PDB entry 8WUW | electron microscopy, 2.60 A resolution | chains C and c of the 28 polymer chains in the assembly

[Chain C]
Name: Chaperonin GroEL
Organism: Hydrogenobacter thermophilus TK-6
Notes: EC 5.6.1.7
Reference sequence: D3DK86 (D3DK86_HYDTT); residue numbers follow UniProt; this construct covers 2-530
Sequence (529 residues; numbered 2 to 530; the number before each row is that of its first residue):
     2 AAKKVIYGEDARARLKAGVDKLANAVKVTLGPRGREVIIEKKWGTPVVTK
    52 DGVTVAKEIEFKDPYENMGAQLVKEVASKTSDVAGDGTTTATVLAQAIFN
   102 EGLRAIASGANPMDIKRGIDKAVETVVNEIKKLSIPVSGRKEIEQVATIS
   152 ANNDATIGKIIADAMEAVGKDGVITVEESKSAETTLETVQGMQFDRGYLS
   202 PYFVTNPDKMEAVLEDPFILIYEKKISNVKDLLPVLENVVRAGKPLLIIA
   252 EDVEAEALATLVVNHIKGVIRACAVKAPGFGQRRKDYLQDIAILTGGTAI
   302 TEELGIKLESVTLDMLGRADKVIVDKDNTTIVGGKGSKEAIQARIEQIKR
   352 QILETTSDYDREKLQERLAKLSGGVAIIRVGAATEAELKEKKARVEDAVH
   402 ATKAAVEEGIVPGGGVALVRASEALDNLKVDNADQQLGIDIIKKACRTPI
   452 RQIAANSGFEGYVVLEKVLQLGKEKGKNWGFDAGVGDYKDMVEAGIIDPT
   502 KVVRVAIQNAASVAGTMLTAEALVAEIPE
Disordered / not traced: 2, 530
Ion coordination: Mg2+: D87 (together with AMP-PNP)
Ligand contacts: AMP-PNP (ANP; phosphoaminophosphonic acid-adenylate ester): T30, L31, G32, P33, K51, D52, G53, D87, G88, T89, T90, T91, I150, N154, D398, G414, G415, G416, I454, F482, D483, A484, G485, M492, I497, D499

[Chain c]
Name: Co-chaperonin GroES
Organism: Hydrogenobacter thermophilus TK-6
Reference sequence: D3DK85 (D3DK85_HYDTT); numbering as in UniProt (aligned over 1-96)
Sequence (96 residues; row label = number of the first residue in the row):
     1 MARLRPLYDKIVVKRMEEQEQKTPSGIIIPDTAKEKPQIGEVIAVGDGKL
    51 LSNGQIVSPKVKKGDKVVFNKYAGTEVELDGEKYLIMSEDEVLAVI
Disordered / not traced: 1-2

[Interface between chain C and chain c]
Pairs across the interface (15; chain C residue first):
  V230(C) - A33(c)  hydrophobic
  L234(C) - T23(c)
  L234(C) - I27(c)  hydrophobic
  L234(C) - I29(c)  hydrophobic
  E238(C) - T23(c)
  E238(C) - S25(c)  hydrogen bond
  V241(C) - S25(c)
  V241(C) - I27(c)  hydrophobic
  E257(C) - T32(c)  hydrogen bond
  E257(C) - A33(c)
  T261(C) - I28(c)
  T261(C) - P30(c)
  N265(C) - I27(c)
  N265(C) - I28(c)  hydrogen bond (side chain-backbone)
  K268(C) - I28(c)
Other interface residues (no listed pair), chain C (13 interface residues in all): L237, A260, V264, V270, I271
Other interface residues (no listed pair), chain c (9 interface residues in all): G26

[Summary]
Chain C and chain c form an interface of 13 and 9 residues respectively, with 3 hydrogen bonds. Among the
polar pairs are E238(C)-S25(c), E257(C)-T32(c) and N265(C)-I28(c). Bound to chain C: AMP-PNP.
Chain C is Chaperonin GroEL and chain c is Co-chaperonin GroES, both from Hydrogenobacter thermophilus TK-6;
the structure, Cryo-EM structure of H. thermophilus GroEL-GroES2 asymmetric football complex, was determined
by electron microscopy together with 8WU4, 8WUC and 8WUX from the same study.
